Entry 7ASC (X-ray diffraction, 4.80 A resolution (low resolution: residue-level contacts below are approximate; hydrogen-bond / salt-bridge calls are withheld)); this record covers chain A.

# Chain A
Molecule: Transforming growth factor-beta-induced protein ig-h3
Organism: Homo sapiens
UniProtKB: Q15582 (BGH3_HUMAN); numbering as in UniProt (aligned over 45-633)
Chain sequence (594 residues; numbered 45 to 638; the number before each row is that of its first residue):
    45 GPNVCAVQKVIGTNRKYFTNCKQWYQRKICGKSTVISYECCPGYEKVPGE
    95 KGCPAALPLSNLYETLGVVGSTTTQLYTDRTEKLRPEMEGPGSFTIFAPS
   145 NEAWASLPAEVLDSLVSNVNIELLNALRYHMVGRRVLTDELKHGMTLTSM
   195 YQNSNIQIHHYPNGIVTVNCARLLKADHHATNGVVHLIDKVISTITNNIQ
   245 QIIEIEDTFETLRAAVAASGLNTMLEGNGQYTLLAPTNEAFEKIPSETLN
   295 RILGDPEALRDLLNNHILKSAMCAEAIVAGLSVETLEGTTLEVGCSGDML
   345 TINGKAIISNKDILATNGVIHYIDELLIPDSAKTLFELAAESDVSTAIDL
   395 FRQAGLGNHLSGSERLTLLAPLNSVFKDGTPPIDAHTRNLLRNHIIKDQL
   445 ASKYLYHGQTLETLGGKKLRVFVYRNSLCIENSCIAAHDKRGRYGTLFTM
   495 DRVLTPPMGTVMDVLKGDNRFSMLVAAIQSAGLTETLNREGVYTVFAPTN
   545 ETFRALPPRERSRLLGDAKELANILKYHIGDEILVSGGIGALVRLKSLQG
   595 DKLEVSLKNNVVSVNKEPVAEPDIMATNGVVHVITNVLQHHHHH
Not modelled in the structure: 45, 634-638
Differences from the reference sequence: engineered mutation T546 (Ala in Q15582); expression tag (634-638)
Cystine bridges: C49-C85, C74-C339, C84-C97, C214-C317, C473-C478
What the authors report for this chain:
  - disease-associated variants - A546T: decreased stability in response to chymotrypsin
  - conformationally variable residues (helix shift, order/disorder transition): F540 to D575

# Overview
From the paper: A546T reduces stability in response to chymotrypsin; conformational variability at F540.
Chain A is Transforming growth factor-beta-induced protein ig-h3 (Homo sapiens); the structure, TGFBIp mutant
A546T, was determined by X-ray diffraction together with 7AS7 and 7ASG from the same study.
